PDB entry 5HEI | X-ray diffraction, 2.84 A resolution | chains A and B

# Chain A (and B)
Protein: NfrA2
Organism: Bacillus megaterium
Notes: chain B of this document is another copy of the same molecule, construct and numbering; everything in this record applies to it too
Reference sequence: A0A0K0VJM8 (A0A0K0VJM8_BACME); residues 1-245 here = UniProt positions 1-245
Sequence (253 residues; each row starts with the number of its first residue):
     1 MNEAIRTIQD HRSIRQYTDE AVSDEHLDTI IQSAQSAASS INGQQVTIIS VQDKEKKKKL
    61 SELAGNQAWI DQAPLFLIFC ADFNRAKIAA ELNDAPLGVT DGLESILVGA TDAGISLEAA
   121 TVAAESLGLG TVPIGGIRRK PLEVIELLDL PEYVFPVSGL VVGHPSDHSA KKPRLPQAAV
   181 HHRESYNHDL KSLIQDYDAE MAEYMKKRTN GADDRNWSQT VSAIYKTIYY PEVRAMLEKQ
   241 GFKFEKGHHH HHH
Unresolved in the structure: 247-253
Construct notes: expression tag (246-253)
Small-molecule neighbours:
  - FMN (flavin mononucleotide), molecule 1: His-11, Arg-12, Ser-13, Arg-15, Gln-67, Trp-69, Val-132, Pro-133, Ile-134, Gly-135, Gly-136, Ser-158, Lys-172, Arg-174
  - FMN, molecule 2: Ala-38, Ser-39, Ser-40, Ile-41, Asn-42, Thr-111, Asp-112, Ile-115

# Interface between chain A and chain B
Contacting residue pairs (243):
  Asn-2(A) / Glu-3(B)
  Glu-3(A) / Asn-2(B)
  Glu-3(A) / Glu-3(B)
  Ala-4(A) / Ala-4(B)  hydrophobic
  Ala-4(A) / Thr-7(B)
  Ala-4(A) / Ser-126(B)
  Ile-5(A) / Thr-29(B)
  Ile-5(A) / Ala-123(B)
  Ile-5(A) / Ser-126(B)
  Ile-5(A) / Leu-127(B)  hydrophobic
  Thr-7(A) / Ala-4(B)
  Ile-8(A) / Ser-33(B)
  Ile-8(A) / Ser-36(B)
  Ile-8(A) / Ala-119(B)
  Ile-8(A) / Val-122(B)  hydrophobic
  Gln-9(A) / Ser-33(B)  hydrogen bond
  Gln-9(A) / Ser-36(B)
  His-11(A) / Ser-36(B)
  His-11(A) / Ala-38(B)
  Asp-24(A) / Arg-183(B)  salt bridge
  Leu-27(A) / His-181(B)
  Asp-28(A) / Arg-183(B)  salt bridge
  Thr-29(A) / Ile-5(B)
  Ile-31(A) / His-181(B)
  Ser-33(A) / Ile-8(B)
  Ser-33(A) / Gln-9(B)  hydrogen bond
  Gln-35(A) / Arg-174(B)  hydrogen bond (backbone-side chain)
  Gln-35(A) / Leu-175(B)  hydrogen bond (side chain-backbone)
  Gln-35(A) / Gln-177(B)
  Gln-35(A) / Val-180(B)
  Ser-36(A) / Ile-8(B)
  Ser-36(A) / Gln-9(B)
  Ser-36(A) / His-11(B)
  Ser-36(A) / Arg-174(B)  hydrogen bond (backbone-side chain)
  Ala-37(A) / Ile-8(B)
  Ala-37(A) / Glu-118(B)
  Ala-37(A) / Arg-174(B)  hydrogen bond (backbone-side chain)
  Ala-38(A) / His-11(B)
  Ser-40(A) / Tyr-225(B)
  Ile-41(A) / Val-221(B)  hydrophobic
  Ile-41(A) / Ile-224(B)  hydrophobic
  Ile-41(A) / Tyr-225(B)
  Asn-42(A) / Arg-174(B)
  Asn-42(A) / Tyr-197(B)
  Asn-42(A) / Trp-217(B)  hydrogen bond (backbone-side chain)
  Gly-43(A) / Trp-217(B)
  Gly-43(A) / Val-221(B)
  Gln-44(A) / Arg-174(B)
  Gln-44(A) / Leu-175(B)  hydrogen bond (side chain-backbone)
  Gln-44(A) / Tyr-197(B)  hydrogen bond
  Gln-44(A) / Trp-217(B)
  Gln-45(A) / Tyr-225(B)  hydrogen bond
  Val-46(A) / Val-180(B)
  Thr-47(A) / Val-180(B)
  Thr-47(A) / His-182(B)
  Thr-47(A) / Tyr-186(B)
  Ile-48(A) / Val-180(B)  hydrogen bond (backbone-backbone)
  Ile-48(A) / His-181(B)
  Ile-48(A) / His-182(B)  hydrogen bond (backbone-backbone)
  Ile-49(A) / His-182(B)
  Ile-49(A) / Glu-184(B)
  Ser-50(A) / His-181(B)  hydrogen bond
  Ser-50(A) / His-182(B)  hydrogen bond (backbone-backbone)
  Ser-50(A) / Arg-183(B)
  Ser-50(A) / Glu-184(B)  hydrogen bond (backbone-backbone)
  Val-51(A) / Glu-184(B)
  Gln-52(A) / Glu-184(B)  hydrogen bond (backbone-side chain)
  Asp-53(A) / Glu-184(B)  hydrogen bond (backbone-side chain)
  Lys-56(A) / Glu-184(B)
  Asp-82(A) / Tyr-186(B)  hydrogen bond
  Asn-84(A) / Tyr-186(B)  hydrogen bond
  Arg-85(A) / Leu-175(B)
  Arg-85(A) / Ala-179(B)  hydrogen bond (side chain-backbone)
  Arg-85(A) / Trp-217(B)
  Ile-88(A) / Leu-190(B)  hydrophobic
  Ile-88(A) / Lys-191(B)
  Ile-88(A) / Ile-194(B)  hydrophobic
  Ala-89(A) / Ser-218(B)
  Ala-89(A) / Ser-222(B)  hydrogen bond (backbone-side chain)
  Ala-90(A) / Ser-222(B)
  Leu-92(A) / Lys-191(B)
  Leu-92(A) / Ile-194(B)  hydrophobic
  Leu-92(A) / Gln-195(B)
  Asn-93(A) / Ser-218(B)  hydrogen bond
  Asn-93(A) / Gln-219(B)
  Asn-93(A) / Ser-222(B)  hydrogen bond
  Pro-96(A) / Tyr-225(B)
  Pro-96(A) / Lys-226(B)
  Leu-97(A) / Tyr-225(B)
  Gly-98(A) / Tyr-225(B)  hydrogen bond (backbone-backbone)
  Gly-98(A) / Lys-226(B)  hydrogen bond (backbone-backbone)
  Gly-98(A) / Thr-227(B)
  Gly-98(A) / Ile-228(B)
  Val-99(A) / Tyr-225(B)  hydrogen bond (backbone-backbone)
  Val-99(A) / Thr-227(B)
  Val-99(A) / Tyr-229(B)  hydrophobic
  Asp-101(A) / Ile-228(B)
  Gly-102(A) / Ile-228(B)
  Leu-103(A) / Val-233(B)  hydrophobic
  Leu-103(A) / Arg-234(B)
  Leu-103(A) / Leu-237(B)  hydrophobic
  Leu-103(A) / Phe-244(B)  hydrophobic
  Glu-104(A) / Arg-138(B)  salt bridge
  Glu-104(A) / Tyr-229(B)  hydrogen bond
  Glu-104(A) / Tyr-230(B)
  Glu-104(A) / Val-233(B)
  Ile-106(A) / Leu-107(B)  hydrophobic
  Leu-107(A) / Ile-106(B)  hydrophobic
  Leu-107(A) / Ala-110(B)  hydrophobic
  Leu-107(A) / Arg-138(B)
  Leu-107(A) / Phe-155(B)  hydrophobic
  Leu-107(A) / Val-233(B)  hydrophobic
  Val-108(A) / Arg-138(B)
  Val-108(A) / Tyr-225(B)
  Val-108(A) / Tyr-229(B)
  Ala-110(A) / Leu-107(B)  hydrophobic
  Ala-110(A) / Ala-110(B)  hydrophobic
  Ala-110(A) / Thr-111(B)  hydrogen bond (backbone-side chain)
  Thr-111(A) / Ala-110(B)  hydrogen bond (side chain-backbone)
  Thr-111(A) / Gly-114(B)
  Thr-111(A) / Val-157(B)
  Gly-114(A) / Thr-111(B)
  Gly-114(A) / Gly-114(B)
  Gly-114(A) / Ile-115(B)
  Ile-115(A) / Gly-114(B)
  Ile-115(A) / Glu-118(B)
  Glu-118(A) / Ala-37(B)
  Glu-118(A) / Ile-115(B)
  Glu-118(A) / Glu-118(B)
  Glu-118(A) / Ala-119(B)
  Ala-119(A) / Glu-118(B)
  Ala-123(A) / Ile-5(B)
  Ser-126(A) / Asn-2(B)  hydrogen bond
  Ser-126(A) / Ala-4(B)
  Ser-126(A) / Ile-5(B)
  Leu-127(A) / Ile-5(B)  hydrophobic
  Arg-138(A) / Glu-104(B)  salt bridge
  Arg-138(A) / Leu-107(B)
  Arg-138(A) / Val-108(B)
  Leu-148(A) / Glu-184(B)
  Leu-148(A) / Ser-185(B)
  Leu-148(A) / Tyr-186(B)  hydrogen bond (backbone-backbone)
  Asp-149(A) / Tyr-186(B)
  Asp-149(A) / His-188(B)  salt bridge
  Leu-150(A) / Tyr-186(B)  hydrophobic
  Pro-151(A) / Tyr-186(B)  hydrophobic
  Pro-151(A) / His-188(B)
  Val-154(A) / Tyr-186(B)  hydrophobic
  Phe-155(A) / Leu-107(B)  hydrophobic
  Val-157(A) / Thr-111(B)
  Arg-174(A) / Gln-35(B)  hydrogen bond (side chain-backbone)
  Arg-174(A) / Ser-36(B)  hydrogen bond (side chain-backbone)
  Arg-174(A) / Ala-37(B)  hydrogen bond (side chain-backbone)
  Arg-174(A) / Asn-42(B)
  Arg-174(A) / Gln-44(B)
  Leu-175(A) / Gln-35(B)  hydrogen bond (backbone-side chain)
  Leu-175(A) / Gln-44(B)  hydrogen bond (backbone-side chain)
  Leu-175(A) / Arg-85(B)
  Pro-176(A) / Gln-35(B)
  Gln-177(A) / Asp-28(B)  hydrogen bond
  Gln-177(A) / Ile-31(B)
  Gln-177(A) / Gln-35(B)
  Ala-179(A) / Arg-85(B)  hydrogen bond (backbone-side chain)
  Val-180(A) / Gln-35(B)
  Val-180(A) / Val-46(B)
  Val-180(A) / Thr-47(B)
  Val-180(A) / Ile-48(B)  hydrogen bond (backbone-backbone)
  His-181(A) / Ile-31(B)
  His-181(A) / Ile-48(B)
  His-181(A) / Ser-50(B)  hydrogen bond
  His-182(A) / Thr-47(B)
  His-182(A) / Ile-48(B)  hydrogen bond (backbone-backbone)
  His-182(A) / Ile-49(B)
  His-182(A) / Ser-50(B)  hydrogen bond (backbone-backbone)
  Arg-183(A) / Leu-27(B)
  Arg-183(A) / Ser-50(B)
  Glu-184(A) / Ile-49(B)
  Glu-184(A) / Ser-50(B)  hydrogen bond (backbone-backbone)
  Glu-184(A) / Val-51(B)
  Glu-184(A) / Gln-52(B)  hydrogen bond (side chain-backbone)
  Glu-184(A) / Asp-53(B)  hydrogen bond (side chain-backbone)
  Glu-184(A) / Lys-56(B)
  Glu-184(A) / Leu-148(B)
  Ser-185(A) / Leu-148(B)
  Tyr-186(A) / Thr-47(B)
  Tyr-186(A) / Asp-82(B)  hydrogen bond
  Tyr-186(A) / Asn-84(B)  hydrogen bond
  Tyr-186(A) / Leu-148(B)  hydrogen bond (backbone-backbone)
  Tyr-186(A) / Asp-149(B)
  Tyr-186(A) / Pro-151(B)
  Tyr-186(A) / Val-154(B)  hydrophobic
  His-188(A) / Asp-149(B)  hydrogen bond (side chain-backbone)
  His-188(A) / Pro-151(B)
  Lys-191(A) / Leu-92(B)
  Ile-194(A) / Ile-88(B)  hydrophobic
  Ile-194(A) / Leu-92(B)  hydrophobic
  Gln-195(A) / Leu-92(B)
  Tyr-197(A) / Asn-42(B)  hydrogen bond
  Tyr-197(A) / Gln-44(B)  hydrogen bond
  Met-201(A) / Asn-42(B)
  Trp-217(A) / Asn-42(B)  hydrogen bond (side chain-backbone)
  Trp-217(A) / Gly-43(B)
  Trp-217(A) / Gln-44(B)
  Ser-218(A) / Ala-89(B)
  Ser-218(A) / Asn-93(B)  hydrogen bond (backbone-side chain)
  Gln-219(A) / Asn-93(B)  hydrogen bond
  Val-221(A) / Ile-41(B)  hydrophobic
  Val-221(A) / Ala-89(B)  hydrophobic
  Ser-222(A) / Ala-90(B)
  Ser-222(A) / Asn-93(B)
  Ile-224(A) / Ile-41(B)  hydrophobic
  Tyr-225(A) / Ser-40(B)
  Tyr-225(A) / Ile-41(B)
  Tyr-225(A) / Gln-45(B)  hydrogen bond
  Tyr-225(A) / Pro-96(B)
  Tyr-225(A) / Leu-97(B)
  Tyr-225(A) / Gly-98(B)  hydrogen bond (backbone-backbone)
  Tyr-225(A) / Val-99(B)  hydrogen bond (backbone-backbone)
  Tyr-225(A) / Val-108(B)
  Lys-226(A) / Pro-96(B)
  Lys-226(A) / Gly-98(B)
  Thr-227(A) / Val-99(B)
  Ile-228(A) / Gly-98(B)
  Ile-228(A) / Asp-101(B)
  Tyr-229(A) / Val-99(B)  hydrophobic
  Tyr-229(A) / Glu-104(B)  hydrogen bond
  Tyr-229(A) / Val-108(B)
  Tyr-230(A) / Glu-104(B)
  Pro-231(A) / Glu-245(B)
  Val-233(A) / Leu-103(B)  hydrophobic
  Val-233(A) / Glu-104(B)
  Val-233(A) / Leu-107(B)  hydrophobic
  Arg-234(A) / Leu-103(B)
  Arg-234(A) / Phe-244(B)
  Arg-234(A) / Glu-245(B)  hydrogen bond (backbone-side chain)
  Arg-234(A) / Lys-246(B)
  Met-236(A) / Leu-107(B)  hydrophobic
  Leu-237(A) / Leu-103(B)  hydrophobic
  Phe-244(A) / Leu-103(B)  hydrophobic
  Phe-244(A) / Arg-234(B)
  Glu-245(A) / Pro-231(B)
  Glu-245(A) / Arg-234(B)  hydrogen bond (side chain-backbone)
  Lys-246(A) / Arg-234(B)
Interface residues without a listed pair, chain A (117 interface residues in all): Gln-32, Phe-83, Ala-86, Ala-95, Val-122, Pro-133, Lys-172, Pro-173, Leu-190, Glu-238
Interface residues without a listed pair, chain B (117 interface residues in all): Asp-24, Gln-32, Phe-83, Ala-86, Ala-95, Gly-102, Leu-117, Pro-133, Leu-150, Lys-172, Pro-173, Pro-176, Asp-198, Met-236

# In short
The chain A/chain B interface involves 117 residues from each chain, with 60 hydrogen bonds and 5 salt
bridges. Among the polar pairs are Asp-24(A)/Arg-183(B), Asp-28(A)/Arg-183(B) and Glu-104(A)/Arg-138(B).
Ligands of chain A: flavin mononucleotide.
Chain A and chain B are both NfrA2 (Bacillus megaterium); the structure, Structure of B. megaterium NfrA2, was
determined by X-ray diffraction (same publication as 5HDJ).
